Entry 4MRX (X-ray diffraction, 1.72 A resolution); this record covers chain A.

Chain A:
Molecule: Obelin
Source organism: Obelia longissima
UniProt: Q27709 (OBL_OBELO); residues 1-195 here = UniProt positions 1-195
Chain sequence (195 residues; row label = number of the first residue in the row):
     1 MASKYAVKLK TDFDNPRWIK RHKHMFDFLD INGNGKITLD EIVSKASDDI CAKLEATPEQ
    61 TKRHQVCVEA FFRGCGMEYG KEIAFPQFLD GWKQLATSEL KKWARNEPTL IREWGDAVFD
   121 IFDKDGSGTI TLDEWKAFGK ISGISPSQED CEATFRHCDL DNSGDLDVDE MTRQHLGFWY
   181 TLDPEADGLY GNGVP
Unresolved in the structure: 1-5, 124
Construct notes: engineered mutation Ala2 (Ser in Q27709), Phe138 (Tyr in Q27709)
UniProt features mapped onto this chain:
  - binding site (Ca(2+)): Asp30, Asn32, Asn34, Lys36, Glu41, Asp123, Asp125, Ser127, Thr129, Glu134, Asp159, Asp161, Ser163, Asp165, Glu170
  - mutagenesis: Trp92 (W92F: Shifts luminescence to violet by adding a new band at 410 nm)
Small-molecule neighbours: C2-hydroperoxy-coelenterazine (CZH): His22, Met25, Phe28, Leu29, Ile42, Lys45, Ala46, Ile50, His64, Val68, Phe72, Phe88, Trp92, Ile111, Trp114, Gly115, Val118, Phe119, Trp135, Phe138, Ile144, Val168, Met171, His175, Trp179, Tyr190

Summary:
Ligands of chain A: C2-hydroperoxy-coelenterazine. From UniProt: 15 Ca2+-binding residues and one mutagenesis
site.
Chain A is Obelin (Obelia longissima); the structure, Crystal Structure of Y138F obelin mutant from Obelia
longissima at 1.72 Angstrom resolution, was determined by X-ray diffraction, deposited together with 4MRY.
